6MDM - chains H and K of the 11 polymer chains in the assembly; structure by electron microscopy, 4.40 A resolution (low resolution: residue-level contacts below are approximate; hydrogen-bond / salt-bridge calls are withheld).

# Chain H
Name: Synaptosomal-associated protein 25
Source organism: Rattus norvegicus
Reference sequence: P60881 (SNP25_RAT), isoform P60881-2; numbering as in UniProt (aligned over 1-204)
Sequence (207 residues; each row starts with the number of its first residue; numbers below 1 keep their minus sign (Met-2 is residue -2)):
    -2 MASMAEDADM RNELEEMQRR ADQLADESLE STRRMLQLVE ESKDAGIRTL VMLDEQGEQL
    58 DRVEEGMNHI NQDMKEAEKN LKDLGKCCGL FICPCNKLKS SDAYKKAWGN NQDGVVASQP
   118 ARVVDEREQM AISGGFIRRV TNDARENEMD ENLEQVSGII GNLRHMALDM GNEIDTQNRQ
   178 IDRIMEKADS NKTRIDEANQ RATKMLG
Disordered / not traced: -2 to 0, 84-140
Construct notes: initiating methionine (-2); expression tag (-1 to 0)

# Chain K
Name: Alpha-soluble NSF attachment protein
Source organism: Rattus norvegicus
Reference sequence: P54921 (SNAA_RAT); numbering as in UniProt (aligned over 1-295)
Sequence (313 residues; each row starts with the number of its first residue; numbers below 1 keep their minus sign (Met-17 is residue -17)):
   -17 MHHHHHHHHH HENLYFQGMD TSGKQAEAMA LLAEAERKVK NSQSFFSGLF GGSSKIEEAC
    43 EIYARAANMF KMAKNWSAAG NAFCQAAQLH LQLQSKHDAA TCFVDAGNAF KKADPQEAIN
   103 CLMRAIEIYT DMGRFTIAAK HHISIAEIYE TELVDVEKAI AHYEQSADYY KGEESNSSAN
   163 KCLLKVAGYA AQLEQYQKAI DIYEQVGTSA MDSPLLKYSA KDYFFKAALC HFCIDMLNAK
   223 LAVQKYEELF PAFSDSRECK LMKKLLEAHE EQNVDSYTES VKEYDSISRL DQWLTTMLLR
   283 IKKTIQGDEE DLR
Disordered / not traced: -17 to 7, 294-295
Construct notes: initiating methionine (-17); expression tag (-16 to 0)

# Chain H / chain K interface
Residue-residue contacts (28; chain H residue first):
  Glu37(H) with Ser268(K); Ile269(K)
  Lys40(H) with Arg239(K)
  Asp41(H) with Ile269(K); Ser270(K)
  Ile44(H) with Lys203(K)
  Arg45(H) with Asp204(K)
  Asp51(H) with Leu197(K); Leu198(K); Ser201(K)
  Glu55(H) with Ser159(K); Leu198(K)
  Gln56(H) with Ser159(K)
  Arg59(H) with Lys122(K); Ser157(K); Ser159(K); Ser160(K)
  Glu62(H) with Glu155(K); Glu156(K); Ser157(K)
  Gln152(H) with Phe235(K)
  Asn159(H) with Ala234(K); Phe235(K); Ser236(K)
  Met163(H) with Tyr200(K); Lys203(K)
  Asp166(H) with Tyr200(K)
  Glu170(H) with Leu197(K)
Interface residues without a listed pair, chain H (18 interface residues in all): Leu47, Glu52, Thr173
Interface residues without a listed pair, chain K (22 interface residues in all): Asn158, Asn162, Pro196

# Overview
Chain H and chain K form an interface of 18 and 22 residues respectively.
Here chain H is Synaptosomal-associated protein 25 and chain K is Alpha-soluble NSF attachment protein, both
from Rattus norvegicus. Entry 6MDM (The 20S supercomplex engaging the SNAP-25 N-terminus (class 1)) was
determined by electron microscopy, deposited together with 6MDN, 6MDO and 6MDP.
